Entry 4FYW (X-ray diffraction, 2.10 A resolution); this record covers chains B and D of the 4 polymer chains in the assembly.

== Chain B (and D) ==
Molecule: Aspartate carbamoyltransferase regulatory chain
From: Escherichia coli
Notes: chain D of this document is another copy of the same molecule, construct and numbering; everything in this record applies to it too
Reference sequence: P0A7F3 (PYRI_ECOLI); numbering as in UniProt (aligned over 1-153)
Amino-acid sequence (153 residues; numbered 1 to 153; the number before each row is that of its first residue):
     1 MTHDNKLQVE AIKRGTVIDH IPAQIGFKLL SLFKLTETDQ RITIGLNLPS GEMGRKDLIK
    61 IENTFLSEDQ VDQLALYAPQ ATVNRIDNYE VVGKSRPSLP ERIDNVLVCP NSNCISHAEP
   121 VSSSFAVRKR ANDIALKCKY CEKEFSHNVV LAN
Not modelled in the structure: 1-9
Ion coordination: Zn2+: Cys-109, Cys-114, Cys-138, Cys-141
Small-molecule neighbours: CTP (cytidine-5'-triphosphate): Glu-10, Ala-11, Ile-12, Val-17, Asp-19, His-20, Leu-58, Lys-60, Thr-82, Asn-84, Ile-86, Tyr-89, Glu-90, Val-91, Lys-94
Curated features (UniProtKB/Swiss-Prot):
  - binding site (Zn(2+)): Cys-109, Cys-114, Cys-138, Cys-141
Reported in the primary citation:
  - binding site for CTP: Ile-12, Val-17, Asp-19, His-20, Leu-58, Lys-60, Ile-86, Tyr-89, Val-91, Lys-94
  - specificity-determining residues: Lys-60 (proposed by the authors, not directly observed)

== Interface between chain B and chain D ==
Contacting residue pairs (38; chain B residue first):
  Glu-10(B) with Glu-10(D)
  Gln-24(B) with Thr-36(D), hydrogen bond (side chain-backbone); Thr-38(D), hydrogen bond (side chain-backbone)
  Phe-27(B) with Phe-27(D), hydrophobic; Leu-30(D), hydrophobic; Ser-31(D); Thr-36(D)
  Leu-30(B) with Phe-27(D), hydrophobic
  Ser-31(B) with Phe-27(D)
  Thr-36(B) with Gln-24(D), hydrogen bond (backbone-side chain); Phe-27(D); Leu-46(D)
  Thr-38(B) with Gln-24(D), hydrogen bond (backbone-side chain); Asn-47(D), hydrogen bond (backbone-side chain)
  Asp-39(B) with Asn-47(D), hydrogen bond (backbone-side chain); Arg-55(D), salt bridge
  Gln-40(B) with Asn-47(D), hydrogen bond (backbone-side chain)
  Arg-41(B) with Leu-46(D); Leu-48(D)
  Ile-42(B) with Ile-44(D); Gly-45(D); Leu-46(D), hydrogen bond (backbone-backbone)
  Thr-43(B) with Ile-44(D)
  Ile-44(B) with Ile-42(D); Thr-43(D); Ile-44(D), hydrogen bond (backbone-backbone)
  Gly-45(B) with Ile-42(D)
  Leu-46(B) with Thr-36(D); Arg-41(D); Ile-42(D), hydrogen bond (backbone-backbone); Ile-44(D), hydrophobic
  Asn-47(B) with Thr-38(D), hydrogen bond (side chain-backbone); Asp-39(D), hydrogen bond (side chain-backbone); Gln-40(D), hydrogen bond (side chain-backbone); Arg-41(D)
  Leu-48(B) with Arg-41(D)
  Pro-49(B) with Arg-41(D)
  Arg-55(B) with Asp-39(D), salt bridge
Interface residues without a listed pair, chain B (20 interface residues in all): Glu-37
Interface residues without a listed pair, chain D (20 interface residues in all): Glu-37, Pro-49

== In short ==
The chain B/chain D interface involves 20 residues from each chain; the contacts include 13 hydrogen bonds and
2 salt bridges. Among the polar pairs are Asp-39(B)/Arg-55(D), Gln-24(B)/Thr-36(D) and Gln-24(B)/Thr-38(D).
Ligands of chain B: CTP. From the paper: a binding site for CTP at Ile-12(B), Val-17(B) and Asp-19(B) among
others; the specificity determinant Lys-60(B).
Chain B and chain D are both Aspartate carbamoyltransferase regulatory chain (Escherichia coli); the
structure, E. coli Aspartate Transcarbamoylase complexed with CTP, was determined by X-ray diffraction
together with 4FYV, 4FYX and 4FYY from the same study.
